Entry 2I3P (X-ray diffraction, 2.30 A resolution); this record covers chains D and A of the 4 polymer chains in the assembly.

Chain D:
Molecule: 24-nt DNA strand
Sequence (24 nucleotides; each row starts with the number of its first residue):
   551 CGAAATTGTC TCACGACGAT TTGC
Ion coordination: Ca2+ site 1: DC564 (shared with Gly-19(A) of chain A; 1 residue of chain B; 1 residue of chain C); Ca2+ site 2: DG565 (shared with Asp-20(A) of chain A; 1 residue of chain B; 1 residue of chain C)

Chain A:
Molecule: DNA endonuclease I-CreI
From: Chlamydomonas reinhardtii
Notes: EC 3.1.-.-
UniProtKB: P05725 (DNE1_CHLRE); residues 1-153 here = UniProt positions 1-153
Sequence (153 residues; row label = number of the first residue in the row):
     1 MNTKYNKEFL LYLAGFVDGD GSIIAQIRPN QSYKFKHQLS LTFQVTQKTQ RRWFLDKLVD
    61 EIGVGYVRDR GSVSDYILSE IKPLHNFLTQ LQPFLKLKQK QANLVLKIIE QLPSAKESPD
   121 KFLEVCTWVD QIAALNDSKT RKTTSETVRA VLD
Unresolved in the structure: 1
Construct notes: engineered mutation Arg-28 (Lys in P05725), Thr-42 (Ala in P05725), Glu-110 (Trp in P05725), Gln-111 (Arg in P05725)
Curated features (UniProtKB/Swiss-Prot):
  - region (Interaction with DNA): Gln-26, Ile-27, Pro-29 to Gln-38, Gln-44 to Gln-47, Arg-68 to Arg-70, Ser-138 to Thr-143
  - binding site (Mg(2+)): Gly-19, Asp-20
Ion coordination: Ca2+ site 1: Gly-19 (shared with 1 residue of chain B; 1 residue of chain C; DC564(D) of chain D); Ca2+ site 2: Asp-20 (shared with 1 residue of chain B; 1 residue of chain C; DG565(D) of chain D)
Reported in the primary citation:
  - mutagenesis - N30A, N30G, Q38A, Q38G, R68K: decreased catalytic activity on wild-type target site
  - mutagenesis - R68A: abolished catalytic activity on wild-type target site (citing earlier work)
  - contacts within the chain: Arg-68/Asp-75 (salt bridge) (proposed by the authors, not directly observed)
  - mutagenesis - K28R: increased catalytic activity on T:A +/-7
  - mutagenesis - K28R (1.2-fold): decreased catalytic activity on wild-type site
  - mutagenesis - N30A/Q38R: increased catalytic activity on G:C +/-9 site
  - mutagenesis - Q38R: unchanged catalytic activity on G:C +/-9 site
  - mutagenesis - N30R/S32G/Q38Y: increased catalytic activity on C:G +/-9 site
  - mutagenesis - N30G/S32Q/Q38K, N30S/Q38R: increased catalytic activity on G:C +/-9 target site
  - mutagenesis - Q26C/T42E/Y66R (2.9-fold): increased catalytic activity
  - mutagenesis - Y33R/Q44V (>1440-fold): increased catalytic activity on A:T +/-4 and G:C +/-10

Interface between chain D and chain A:
Pairs across the interface (25):
  DC551(D) with Ser-32(A), sugar contact
  DG552(D) with Ser-32(A), hydrogen bond to the base; Tyr-33(A), sugar contact; Lys-34(A), hydrogen bond to the phosphate; Lys-116(A), phosphate contact
  DA553(D) with Tyr-33(A), hydrogen bond to the base; Gln-38(A), hydrogen bond to the base
  DA554(D) with Tyr-33(A), base contact; Gln-38(A), hydrogen bond to the base; Ser-79(A), phosphate contact; Glu-80(A), phosphate contact; Ile-81(A), hydrogen bond to the phosphate
  DA555(D) with Arg-28(A), base contact; Tyr-66(A), phosphate contact; Glu-80(A), phosphate contact
  DT556(D) with Tyr-66(A), base contact
  DT557(D) with Arg-68(A), base contact
  DG558(D) with Arg-68(A), hydrogen bond to the base
  DT559(D) with Arg-68(A), base contact; Arg-70(A), hydrogen bond to the base
  DT561(D) with Lys-139(A), base contact
  DC562(D) with Lys-139(A), hydrogen bond to the phosphate
  DA563(D) with Asp-137(A), phosphate contact; Lys-139(A), salt bridge to the phosphate
  DG565(D) with Asp-20(A), phosphate contact
Also at the interface, not in a pair above, chain D (14 interface residues in all): DC560
Also at the interface, not in a pair above, chain A (16 interface residues in all): Thr-140

In short:
The interface between chain D and chain A involves 14 residues on one side and 16 on the other; the contacts
include 9 hydrogen bonds and 1 salt bridge. Among the polar pairs are DG552(D)/Ser-32(A), DA553(D)/Tyr-33(A)
and DA553(D)/Gln-38(A). From the paper: N30A, N30G and Q38A of chain A, among others, reduce catalytic
activity on wild-type target site; contacts within the chain involving Arg-68(A) and Asp-75(A); 14
substitutions were tested in all.
Here chain D is a 24-nt DNA strand and chain A is DNA endonuclease I-CreI (Chlamydomonas reinhardtii). Entry
2I3P (K28R mutant of Homing Endonuclease I-CreI) was determined by X-ray diffraction, deposited together with
2I3Q.
